PDB entry 8J8F | electron microscopy, 2.98 A resolution | chains A and P of the 5 polymer chains in the assembly

# Chain A
Protein: DNA polymerase
From: Monkeypox virus
Reference sequence: Q5IXW8 (Q5IXW8_MONPV); residue numbers follow UniProt; this construct covers 1-1006
Chain sequence (1029 residues; each row starts with the number of its first residue; numbers below 1 keep their minus sign (Met-22 is residue -22)):
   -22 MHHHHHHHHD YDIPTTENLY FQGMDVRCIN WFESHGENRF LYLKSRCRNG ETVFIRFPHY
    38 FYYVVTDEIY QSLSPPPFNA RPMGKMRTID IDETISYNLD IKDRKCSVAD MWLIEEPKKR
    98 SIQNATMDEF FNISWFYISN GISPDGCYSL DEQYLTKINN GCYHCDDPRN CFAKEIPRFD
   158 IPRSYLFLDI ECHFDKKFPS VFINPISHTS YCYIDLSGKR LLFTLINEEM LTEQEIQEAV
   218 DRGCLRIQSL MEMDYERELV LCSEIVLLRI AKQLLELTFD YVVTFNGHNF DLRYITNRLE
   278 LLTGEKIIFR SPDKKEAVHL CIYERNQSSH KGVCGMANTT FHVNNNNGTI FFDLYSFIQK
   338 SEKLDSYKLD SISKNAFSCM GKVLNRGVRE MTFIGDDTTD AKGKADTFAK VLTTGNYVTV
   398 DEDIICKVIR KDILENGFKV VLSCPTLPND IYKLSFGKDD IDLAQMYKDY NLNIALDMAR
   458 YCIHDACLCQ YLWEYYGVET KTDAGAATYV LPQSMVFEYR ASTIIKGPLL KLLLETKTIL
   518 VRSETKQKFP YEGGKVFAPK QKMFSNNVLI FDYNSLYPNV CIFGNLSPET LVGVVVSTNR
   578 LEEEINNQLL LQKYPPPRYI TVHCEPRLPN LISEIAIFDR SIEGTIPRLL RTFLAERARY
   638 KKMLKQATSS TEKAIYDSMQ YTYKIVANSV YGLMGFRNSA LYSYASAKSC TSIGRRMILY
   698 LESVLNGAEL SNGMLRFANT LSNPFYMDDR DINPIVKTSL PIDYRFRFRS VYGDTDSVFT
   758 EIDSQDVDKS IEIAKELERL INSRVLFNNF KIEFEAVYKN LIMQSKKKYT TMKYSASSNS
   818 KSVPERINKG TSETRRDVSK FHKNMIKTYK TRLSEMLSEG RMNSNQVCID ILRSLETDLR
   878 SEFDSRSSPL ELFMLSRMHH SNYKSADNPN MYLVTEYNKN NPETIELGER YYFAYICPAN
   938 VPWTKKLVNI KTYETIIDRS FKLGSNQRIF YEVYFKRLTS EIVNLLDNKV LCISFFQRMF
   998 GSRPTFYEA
Not modelled in the structure: -22 to -1, 1005-1006
Differences from the reference sequence: initiating methionine (-22); expression tag (-21 to 0); engineered mutation Phe108 (Leu in Q5IXW8), Leu411 (Trp in Q5IXW8)
Ion coordination: Ca2+ site 1: Asp166, Ile167; Ca2+ site 2: Tyr550, Asp753 (together with 2'-deoxycytidine-5'-triphosphate)
Small-molecule neighbours: 2'-deoxycytidine-5'-triphosphate (DCP): Asp549, Tyr550, Asn551, Ser552, Leu553, Tyr554, Pro555, Arg634, Lys661, Asn665, Asp753

# Chain P
Molecule: 24-nt DNA strand
Sequence (24 nucleotides; row label = number of the first residue in the row):
     2 AGCTGCTATG TGAGATTAAG TTAT
Not modelled in the structure: 2-11

# Chain A / chain P interface
Pairs across the interface - 27 pairs, chain A then chain P:
  Asp751(A) with DT25(P), sugar contact
  Asp753(A) with DT25(P), phosphate contact
  Lys804(A) with DA24(P), base contact; DT25(P), sugar contact
  Tyr806(A) with DT25(P), hydrogen bond to the phosphate
  Lys826(A) with DA24(P), phosphate contact; DT25(P), salt bridge to the phosphate
  Gly827(A) with DT23(P), phosphate contact; DA24(P), phosphate contact
  Thr831(A) with DT23(P), phosphate contact; DA24(P), phosphate contact
  Arg832(A) with DT22(P), hydrogen bond to the base; DT23(P), sugar contact
  Arg833(A) with DT23(P), salt bridge to the phosphate
  Asp834(A) with DT22(P), sugar contact
  Ser893(A) with DT22(P), phosphate contact
  Arg894(A) with DT22(P), phosphate contact
  His897(A) with DG21(P), salt bridge to the phosphate
  Tyr900(A) with DA20(P), phosphate contact; DG21(P), hydrogen bond to the phosphate
  Lys901(A) with DA19(P), salt bridge to the phosphate; DA20(P), hydrogen bond to the phosphate
  Ser902(A) with DA20(P), hydrogen bond to the phosphate
  Asn905(A) with DA20(P), sugar contact
  Asn907(A) with DA20(P), phosphate contact; DG21(P), phosphate contact
  Arg927(A) with DT22(P), salt bridge to the phosphate
Other interface residues (no listed pair), chain A (22 interface residues in all): Thr752, Asn825, Met895

# Summary
The interface between chain A and chain P involves 22 residues on one side and 7 on the other; the contacts
include 5 hydrogen bonds and 5 salt bridges. Polar pairs include Arg832(A)-DT22(P), Tyr806(A)-DT25(P) and
Tyr900(A)-DG21(P). Ligands of chain A: 2'-deoxycytidine-5'-triphosphate.
Here chain A is DNA polymerase (Monkeypox virus) and chain P is a 24-nt DNA strand. Entry 8J8F (Monkeypox
virus DNA replication holoenzyme F8, A22 and E4 in complex with a DNA duplex and ...) was determined by
electron microscopy together with 8J8G and 8J86 from the same study.
